Entry 6W1S (electron microscopy, 4.02 A resolution (low resolution: residue-level contacts below are approximate; hydrogen-bond / salt-bridge calls are withheld)); this record covers chains J and R of the 25 polymer chains in the assembly.

[Chain J]
Name: Mediator of RNA polymerase II transcription subunit 15
Source organism: Mus musculus
UniProt: Q924H2 (MED15_MOUSE); numbering as in UniProt (aligned over 620-786)
Sequence (167 residues; each row starts with the number of its first residue):
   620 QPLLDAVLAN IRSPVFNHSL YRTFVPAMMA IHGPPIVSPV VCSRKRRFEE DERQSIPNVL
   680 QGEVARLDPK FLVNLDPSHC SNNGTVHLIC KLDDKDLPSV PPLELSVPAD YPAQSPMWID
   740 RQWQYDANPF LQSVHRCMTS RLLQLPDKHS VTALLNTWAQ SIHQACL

[Chain R]
Name: Mediator of RNA polymerase II transcription subunit 23
Source organism: Mus musculus
UniProt: Q80YQ2 (MED23_MOUSE); numbering as in UniProt (aligned over 1-1367)
Sequence (1367 residues; each row starts with the number of its first residue):
     1 METQLQSIFE EVVKTEIIEE AFPGMFMDTP EDEKTKLISC LAAFRQFWSG LSQESHEQCV
    61 QWIVKFIHGQ HSPKRISFLY DCLAMAVETG LLPPRMVCES LINSDSLEWE RTQLWALTFK
   121 LVRKIIGGVD YKGVRDLLKA ILEKILTIPN TVSSAVVQQL LAAREVIAYI LERNACLLPA
   181 YFAVTEIRKL YPEGKLPHWL LGNLVSDFVD TFRPTARINS ICGRCSLLPV VNNSGAICNS
   241 WKLDPATLRF PLKGLLPYDK DLFEPQTALL RYVLEQPYSR DMVCNMLGLN KQHKQRCPVL
   301 EDQLVDLVVY AMERSETEEK FDDGGTSQLL WQHLSSQLIF FVLFQFASFP HMVLSLHQKL
   361 AGRGLIKGRD HLMWVLLQFI SGSIQKNALA DFLPVMKLFD LLYPEKECIP VPDINKPQST
   421 HAFAMTCIWI HLNRKAQNGD STLQIPIPHS LKLHHEFLQQ SLRNKSLQMN DYKIALLCNA
   481 YSTNSECFTL PMGALVETIY GNGIMRVPLP GTSCLASASV TPLPMNLLDS LTVHAKMSLI
   541 HSIATRVIKL AHTKSSVALA PALVETYSRL LVYMEIESLG IKGFISQLLP TVFKSHAWGI
   601 LHTLLEMFSH RMHHIQPHYR VQLLSHLHTL AAVAQTNQNQ LHLCVESTAL RLITALGSSE
   661 VQPQFTRFLN DPKTVLSAES EELNRALILT LARATHVTDF FTGSDSIQGT WCKDILQTIM
   721 NFTPHNWASH TLSCFPAPLQ AFFKQNNVPQ ESRFNLKKNV EEEYRKWKSM TDENEIITQF
   781 SVQGFPPLFL CLLWKMLLET DHISQIGYKV LERIGARALV AHVRTFADFL VYEFSTSAGG
   841 QQLNKCIEIL NDMVWKYNIV TLDRLILCLA MRSHEGNEAQ VCYFIIQLLL LKPNDFRNRV
   901 SDFVKENSPE HWLQSDWHTK HMSYHKKYPE KLYFEGLAEQ VDPPVPIQSP YLPIYFGNVC
   961 LRFLPVFDIV IHRFLELLPV SKSLETLLDH LGGLYKFHDR PVTYLYNTLH YYEMCLRNRD
  1021 HLKRKLVHAI IGSLKDNRPQ GWCLSDTYLK HAMNAREDNP WVPEDSYYCK LIGRLVDTMA
  1081 GKSPGPFPNC DWRFNEFPNP AAHALHVTCV ELMALAVPGK DVGNALLNVV LKSQPLVPRE
  1141 NITAWMNAIG LIITALPEPY WIVLHDRIVN VISSSSLTSE TEWVGYPFRL FDFTACHQSY
  1201 SEMSCSYTLA LAHAVWHHSS IGQLSLIPKF LTEALLPVVK TEFQLLYVYH LVGPFLQRFQ
  1261 QERTRCMIEI GVAFYDMLLN VDQCSTHLNY MDPICDFLYH MKYMFTGDSV KEQVEKIICN
  1321 LKPALKLRLR FITHISKMEP AVPPQALNSG SPAPQSNQVP ASLPVTQ
Not modelled in the structure: 28-30, 233-240, 460-473, 504-517, 1335-1367

[Chain J / chain R interface]
Contacting residue pairs (22):
  His698(J) - Ala155(R)
  Ser700(J) - Ala155(R)
  Asn702(J) - Ala155(R)
  Asn702(J) - Val156(R)
  Gly703(J) - Ala155(R)
  Val726(J) - Arg111(R)
  Pro731(J) - His71(R)
  Pro731(J) - Arg111(R)
  Ala732(J) - His71(R)
  Ala732(J) - Arg111(R)
  Gln733(J) - Pro73(R)
  Pro735(J) - Pro73(R)
  Pro735(J) - Lys74(R)
  Ser759(J) - Asp32(R)
  Arg760(J) - Phe26(R)
  Arg760(J) - Met27(R)
  Leu762(J) - Arg75(R)
  Leu762(J) - Phe78(R)
  Gln763(J) - Glu16(R)
  Gln763(J) - Ile17(R)
  Gln783(J) - Phe26(R)
  Gln783(J) - Met27(R)
Also at the interface, not in a pair above, chain J (17 interface residues in all): Cys699, Asn701, Ser734
Also at the interface, not in a pair above, chain R (14 interface residues in all): Ile18

[In short]
Chain J and chain R form an interface of 17 and 14 residues respectively.
Chain J is Mediator of RNA polymerase II transcription subunit 15 and chain R is Mediator of RNA polymerase II
transcription subunit 23, both from Mus musculus; the structure, Atomic model of the mammalian Mediator
complex, was determined by electron microscopy.
